Entry 3VNK (X-ray diffraction, 2.02 A resolution); this record covers chains A and D of the 4 polymer chains in the assembly.

[Chain A (and D)]
Protein: Xylose isomerase domain protein TIM barrel
Organism: Clostridium cellulolyticum
Notes: chain D of this document is another copy of the same molecule, construct and numbering; everything in this record applies to it too
UniProt: B8I944 (B8I944_CLOCE); residues 1-293 here = UniProt positions 1-293
Sequence (293 residues; numbered 1 to 293; the number before each row is that of its first residue):
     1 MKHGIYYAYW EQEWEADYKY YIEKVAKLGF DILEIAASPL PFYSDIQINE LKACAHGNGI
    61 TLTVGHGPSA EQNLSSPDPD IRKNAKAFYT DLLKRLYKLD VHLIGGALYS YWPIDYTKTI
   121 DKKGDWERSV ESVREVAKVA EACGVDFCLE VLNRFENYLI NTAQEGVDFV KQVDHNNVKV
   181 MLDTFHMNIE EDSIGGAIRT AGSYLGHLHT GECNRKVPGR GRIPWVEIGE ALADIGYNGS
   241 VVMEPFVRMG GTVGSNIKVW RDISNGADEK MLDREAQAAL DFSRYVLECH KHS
Unresolved in the structure: 291-293 (chain D: 289-293)
Bound ions: Mn2+: Glu-150, Asp-183, His-209, Glu-244 (together with D-fructose)
Residues lining bound ligands: D-fructose (FUD): Tyr-6, Trp-14, His-66, Gly-67, Gly-106, Trp-112, Glu-150, Leu-152, Glu-156, Asp-183, His-186, His-209, Arg-215, Glu-244, Phe-246, Ile-257
From the paper describing this entry:
  - binding site for D-fructose: Tyr-6, Glu-150, Glu-156, Asp-183, His-209, Arg-215, Glu-244
  - catalytic residues: Glu-150, Glu-244

[Interface between chain A and chain D]
Contacting residue pairs (67; chain A residue first):
  Tyr-116(A) with Lys-258(D); Trp-260(D), hydrogen bond
  Thr-117(A) with Asp-115(D)
  Ile-120(A) with Trp-260(D), hydrophobic
  Lys-122(A) with Trp-260(D), hydrogen bond (side chain-backbone)
  Asn-153(A) with Phe-155(D)
  Arg-154(A) with Asn-214(D), hydrogen bond (side chain-backbone); Arg-215(D); Ile-257(D); Lys-258(D); Trp-260(D), hydrogen bond (backbone-side chain); Ile-263(D)
  Phe-155(A) with Asn-153(D); Phe-155(D), hydrophobic; Glu-156(D); Phe-185(D), hydrophobic
  Glu-156(A) with Phe-155(D)
  Asn-157(A) with Trp-260(D)
  Tyr-158(A) with Trp-260(D)
  Asn-161(A) with Trp-260(D); Arg-261(D)
  Thr-162(A) with Arg-261(D)
  Glu-165(A) with Arg-261(D)
  Phe-185(A) with Phe-155(D), hydrophobic
  Met-187(A) with Arg-222(D), hydrogen bond (backbone-side chain)
  Asn-188(A) with Asn-188(D), hydrogen bond (backbone-side chain); Cys-213(D); Arg-222(D), hydrogen bond (backbone-side chain)
  Ile-189(A) with Ile-189(D), hydrophobic; Cys-213(D); Asn-214(D), hydrogen bond (backbone-backbone)
  Glu-190(A) with Asn-214(D), hydrogen bond (backbone-side chain); Arg-261(D), salt bridge
  Glu-191(A) with Asn-214(D); Arg-222(D), hydrogen bond (backbone-side chain)
  Asp-192(A) with Asn-214(D), hydrogen bond; Lys-216(D), salt bridge; Arg-222(D), hydrogen bond (backbone-side chain)
  Ile-194(A) with Arg-222(D)
  Cys-213(A) with Asn-188(D); Ile-189(D)
  Asn-214(A) with Arg-154(D), hydrogen bond (backbone-side chain); Ile-189(D), hydrogen bond (backbone-backbone); Glu-190(D), hydrogen bond (side chain-backbone); Glu-191(D); Asp-192(D), hydrogen bond
  Lys-216(A) with Asp-192(D), salt bridge
  Arg-222(A) with Met-187(D), hydrogen bond (side chain-backbone); Asn-188(D), hydrogen bond (side chain-backbone); Ile-189(D); Glu-191(D), hydrogen bond (side chain-backbone); Asp-192(D), hydrogen bond (side chain-backbone); Ile-194(D)
  Ile-257(A) with Arg-154(D)
  Lys-258(A) with Tyr-116(D); Arg-154(D)
  Trp-260(A) with Tyr-116(D), hydrogen bond; Ile-120(D), hydrophobic; Lys-122(D), hydrogen bond (backbone-side chain); Arg-154(D), hydrogen bond (side chain-backbone); Asn-157(D); Tyr-158(D); Asn-161(D)
  Arg-261(A) with Asn-161(D); Thr-162(D); Glu-190(D), salt bridge
  Ile-263(A) with Arg-154(D)
Other interface residues (no listed pair), chain A (34 interface residues in all): Asp-115, Ser-193, Arg-215, Val-259
Other interface residues (no listed pair), chain D (35 interface residues in all): Thr-117, Glu-165, Ser-193, Gly-221, Val-259

[Overview]
Chain A and chain D form an interface of 34 and 35 residues respectively; the contacts include 23 hydrogen
bonds and 4 salt bridges. Polar pairs include Glu-190(A)/Arg-261(D), Asp-192(A)/Lys-216(D) and
Tyr-116(A)/Trp-260(D). Bound to chain A: D-fructose. The paper reports catalytic residues Glu-150(A) and
Glu-244(A); a binding site for D-fructose at Tyr-6(A), Glu-150(A) and Glu-156(A) among others.
Both chains are Xylose isomerase domain protein TIM barrel (Clostridium cellulolyticum). Entry 3VNK (Crystal
structures of D-Psicose 3-epimerase with D-fructose from Clostridium cellulolyticum H10) was determined by
X-ray diffraction, deposited together with 3VNI, 3VNJ, 3VNL and 3VNM.
